PDB entry 8C7U | X-ray diffraction, 3.15 A resolution | chains D and F of the 6 polymer chains in the assembly

[Chain D]
Molecule: GTP-sensing transcriptional pleiotropic repressor CodY
Organism: Enterococcus faecalis (strain ATCC 700802 / V583)
UniProtKB: A0A1B4XP18 (A0A1B4XP18_ENTFL); residues 1-260 here = UniProt positions 1-260
Sequence (262 residues; numbered -1 to 260; the number before each row is that of its first residue; numbers below 1 keep their minus sign (Gly-1 is residue -1)):
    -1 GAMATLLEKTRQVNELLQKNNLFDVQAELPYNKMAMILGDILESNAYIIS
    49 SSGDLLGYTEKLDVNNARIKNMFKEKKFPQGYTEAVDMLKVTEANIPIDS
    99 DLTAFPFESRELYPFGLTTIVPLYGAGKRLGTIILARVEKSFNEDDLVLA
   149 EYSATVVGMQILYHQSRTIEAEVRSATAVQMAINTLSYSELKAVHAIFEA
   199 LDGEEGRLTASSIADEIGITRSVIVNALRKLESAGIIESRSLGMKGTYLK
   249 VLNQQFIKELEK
Sequence notes: expression tag (-1 to 0)
What the authors report for this chain:
  - binding site for leucine: Arg66
  - mutagenesis - K74A: decreased binding to DNA
  - mutagenesis - Y186A/R238A/L240A/Y246A: abolished binding to DNA

[Chain F]
Molecule: 30-nt DNA strand
Sequence (30 nucleotides; numbered 1 to 30; the number before each row is that of its first residue):
     1 GATAATTTTCAGAATTTTCAGAAAATTTAG

[Chain D / chain F interface]
Residue-residue contacts - 14 pairs, chain D then chain F:
  Ser185(D) - DT9(F)  hydrogen bond to the phosphate
  Ser187(D) - DC10(F)  hydrogen bond to the phosphate
  Thr218(D) - DA11(F)  hydrogen bond to the phosphate
  Thr218(D) - DG12(F)  base contact
  Ser220(D) - DG12(F)  hydrogen bond to the base
  Ser239(D) - DT18(F)  sugar contact
  Leu240(D) - DT18(F)  sugar contact
  Leu240(D) - DC19(F)  sugar contact
  Gly241(D) - DT18(F)  sugar contact
  Met242(D) - DT18(F)  hydrogen bond to the base
  Met242(D) - DC19(F)  base contact
  Met242(D) - DA20(F)  sugar contact
  Lys243(D) - DC19(F)  phosphate contact
  Lys243(D) - DA20(F)  salt bridge to the phosphate
Other interface residues (no listed pair), chain D (10 interface residues in all): Tyr186
Other interface residues (no listed pair), chain F (9 interface residues in all): DA13, DT17

[In short]
The interface between chain D and chain F involves 10 residues on one side and 9 on the other, with 5 hydrogen
bonds and 1 salt bridge. Among the polar pairs are Ser220(D)-DG12(F), Met242(D)-DT18(F) and Ser185(D)-DT9(F).
The paper reports a binding site for leucine at Arg66(D); K74A of chain D reduces binding to DNA.
Chain D is GTP-sensing transcriptional pleiotropic repressor CodY (Enterococcus faecalis (strain ATCC 700802 /
V583)) and chain F is a 30-nt DNA strand; the structure, Transcriptional pleiotropic repressor CodY from
Enterococcus faecalis in complex with Leu and a 30-bp DNA fragment ..., was determined by X-ray diffraction
(same publication as 8C7S and 8C7O).
